4S20 - chains B and D of the 8 polymer chains in the assembly; structure by X-ray diffraction, 4.70 A resolution (low resolution: residue-level contacts below are approximate; hydrogen-bond / salt-bridge calls are withheld).

# Chain B
Protein: DNA-directed RNA polymerase subunit alpha
Source organism: Escherichia coli
Notes: EC 2.7.7.6
Reference sequence: B1X6E7 (B1X6E7_ECODH); residue numbers follow UniProt; this construct covers 1-329
Chain sequence (329 residues; each row starts with the number of its first residue):
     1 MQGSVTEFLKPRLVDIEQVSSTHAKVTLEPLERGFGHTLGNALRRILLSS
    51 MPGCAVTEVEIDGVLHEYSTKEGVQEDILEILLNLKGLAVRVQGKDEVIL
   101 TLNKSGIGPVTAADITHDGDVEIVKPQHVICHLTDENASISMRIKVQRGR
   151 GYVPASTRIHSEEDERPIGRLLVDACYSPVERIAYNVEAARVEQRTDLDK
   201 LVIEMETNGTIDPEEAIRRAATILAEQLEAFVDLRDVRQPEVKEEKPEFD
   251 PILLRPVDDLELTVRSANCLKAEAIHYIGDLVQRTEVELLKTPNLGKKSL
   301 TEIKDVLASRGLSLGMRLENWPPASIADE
Not modelled in the structure: 1-5, 233-329

# Chain D
Protein: DNA-directed RNA polymerase subunit beta'
Source organism: Escherichia coli
Notes: EC 2.7.7.6
Reference sequence: K0BCS5 (K0BCS5_ECO1E); residue numbers follow UniProt; this construct covers 1-1407
Chain sequence (1416 residues; each row starts with the number of its first residue):
     1 MKDLLKFLKAQTKTEEFDAIKIALASPDMIRSWSFGEVKKPETINYRTFK
    51 PERDGLFCARIFGPVKDYECLCGKYKRLKHRGVICEKCGVEVTQTKVRRE
   101 RMGHIELASPTAHIWFLKSLPSRIGLLLDMPLRDIERVLYFESYVVIEGG
   151 MTNLERQQILTEEQYLDALEEFGDEFDAKMGAEAIQALLKSMDLEQECEQ
   201 LREELNETNSETKRKKLTKRIKLLEAFVQSGNKPEWMILTVLPVLPPDLR
   251 PLVPLDGGRFATSDLNDLYRRVINRNNRLKRLLDLAAPDIIVRNEKRMLQ
   301 EAVDALLDNGRRGRAITGSNKRPLKSLADMIKGKQGRFRQNLLGKRVDYS
   351 GRSVITVGPYLRLHQCGLPKKMALELFKPFIYGKLELRGLATTIKAAKKM
   401 VEREEAVVWDILDEVIREHPVLLNRAPTLHRLGIQAFEPVLIEGKAIQLH
   451 PLVCAAYNADFDGDQMAVHVPLTLEAQLEARALMMSTNNILSPANGEPII
   501 VPSQDVVLGLYYMTRDCVNAKGEGMVLTGPKEAERLYRSGLASLHARVKV
   551 RITEYEKDANGELVAKTSLKDTTVGRAILWMIVPKGLPYSIVNQALGKKA
   601 ISKMLNTCYRILGLKPTVIFADQIMYTGFAYAARSGASVGIDDMVIPEKK
   651 HEIISEAEAEVAEIQEQFQSGLVTAGERYNKVIDIWAAANDRVSKAMMDN
   701 LQTETVINRDGQEEKQVSFNSIYMMADSGARGSAAQIRQLAGMRGLMAKP
   751 DGSIIETPITANFREGLNVLQYFISTHGARKGLADTALKTANSGYLTRRL
   801 VDVAQDLVVTEDDCGTHEGIMMTPVIEGGDVKEPLRDRVLGRVTAEDVLK
   851 PGTADILVPRNTLLHEQWCDLLEENSVDAVKVRSVVSCDTDFGVCAHCYG
   901 RDLARGHIINKGEAIGVIAAQSIGEPGTQLTMRTFHIGGAASRAAAESSI
   951 QVKNKGSIKLSNVKSVVNSSGKLVITSRNTELKLIDEFGRTKESYKVPYG
  1001 AVLAKGDGEQVAGGETVANWDPHTMPVITEVSGFVRFTDMIDGQTITRQT
  1051 DELTGLSSLVVLDSAERTAGGKDLRPALKIVDAQGNDVLIPGTDMPAQYF
  1101 LPGKAIVQLEDGVQISSGDTLARIPQESGGTKDITGGLPRVADLFEARRP
  1151 KEPAILAEISGIVSFGKETKGKRRLVITPVDGSDPYEEMIPKWRQLNVFE
  1201 GERVERGDVISDGPEAPHDILRLRGVHAVTRYIVNEVQDVYRLQGVKIND
  1251 KHIEVIVRQMLRKATIVNAGSSDFLEGEQVEYSRVKIANRELEANGKVGA
  1301 TYSRDLLGITKASLATESFISAASFQETTRVLTEAAVAGKRDELRGLKEN
  1351 VIVGRLIPAGTGYAYHQDRMRRRAAGEAPAAPQVTAEDASASLAELLNAG
  1401 LGGSDNELEVHHHHHH
Not modelled in the structure: 1-11, 848-858, 931-1135, 1377-1416
Differences from the reference sequence: expression tag (1408-1416)
Metal / ion sites: Zn2+ site 1: Cys72, Cys85; Mg2+: Asp460, Asp462 (shared with 1 residue of chain P); Zn2+ site 2: Cys814, Cys888, Cys895, Cys898

# How chain B and chain D interact
Pairs across the interface (27; chain B residue first):
  Arg44(B) with Arg538(D)
  Ser49(B) with Ser539(D)
  Leu83(B) with Val526(D); Leu527(D); Thr528(D)
  Asn84(B) with Arg551(D)
  Tyr152(B) with Glu532(D); Arg535(D)
  Ser178(B) with Arg535(D)
  Val180(B) with Arg535(D)
  Glu181(B) with Lys531(D); Arg535(D)
  Arg182(B) with Glu534(D); Met581(D)
  Ile183(B) with Glu534(D); Arg538(D)
  Ala184(B) with Arg538(D)
  Arg191(B) with Lys370(D); Leu441(D); Ile442(D)
  Glu193(B) with Ala406(D); Trp409(D); Asp410(D)
  Thr196(B) with Lys370(D); Trp409(D); Glu443(D)
  Glu206(B) with Lys531(D)
Also at the interface, not in a pair above, chain B (19 interface residues in all): Arg45, Leu48, Lys86, Gly151
Also at the interface, not in a pair above, chain D (20 interface residues in all): Asp413, Leu536

# In short
The interface between chain B and chain D involves 19 residues on one side and 20 on the other. The Zn2+ site
1 is built by Cys72(D) and Cys85(D). Asp460(D) and Asp462(D) form the Mg2+ site.
Chain B is DNA-directed RNA polymerase subunit alpha and chain D is DNA-directed RNA polymerase subunit beta',
both from Escherichia coli; the structure, Structural basis for transcription reactivation by RapA, was
determined by X-ray diffraction.
